Entry 6UPN (electron microscopy, 10.00 A resolution (very low resolution: no residue pairs are listed; an interface is given only as per-side residue counts)); this record covers chains I and i of the 48 polymer chains in the assembly.

Chain I (and i):
Molecule: Endophilin-B1
Organism: Homo sapiens
Notes: chain i of this document is another copy of the same molecule, construct and numbering; everything in this record applies to it too
UniProt: Q9Y371 (SHLB1_HUMAN); residues 1-365 here = UniProt positions 1-365
Chain sequence (365 residues; numbered 1 to 365; the number before each row is that of its first residue):
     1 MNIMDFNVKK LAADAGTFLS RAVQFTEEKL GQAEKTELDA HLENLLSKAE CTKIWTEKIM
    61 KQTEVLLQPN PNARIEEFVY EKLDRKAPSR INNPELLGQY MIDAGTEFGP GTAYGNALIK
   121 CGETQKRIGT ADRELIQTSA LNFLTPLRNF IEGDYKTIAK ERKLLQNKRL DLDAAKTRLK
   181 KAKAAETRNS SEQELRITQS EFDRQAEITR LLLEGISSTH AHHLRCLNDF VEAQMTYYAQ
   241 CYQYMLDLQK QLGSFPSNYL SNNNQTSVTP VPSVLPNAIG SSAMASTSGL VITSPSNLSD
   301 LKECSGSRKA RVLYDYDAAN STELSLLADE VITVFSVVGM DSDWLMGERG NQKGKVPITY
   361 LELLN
Unresolved in the structure: 1-4, 181-200, 270-365
UniProt features mapped onto this chain:
  - region: M1 to E37 (Required for membrane binding), M1 to L30 (Membrane-binding amphipathic helix)
  - modified residue: M1 (N-acetylmethionine), T145 (Phosphothreonine)
  - mutagenesis: V8 (V8M: Abolishes interaction with BAX), T145 (T145A: Reduced CDK5-mediated phosphorylation and impaired dimerization; T145E: Spontaneous dimerization)

How chain I and chain i interact:
At this resolution (10 A) residue pairs are not listed: 7 residues of chain I and 5 of chain i lie at the interface.

Overview:
Chain I and chain i form an interface of 7 and 5 residues respectively. UniProt lists 2 mutagenesis sites on
chain I.
Both chains are Endophilin-B1 (Homo sapiens). Entry 6UPN (Endophilin B1 helical scaffold) was determined by
electron microscopy (same publication as 6UP6).
